PDB entry 4J70 | X-ray diffraction, 2.80 A resolution | chains M and b of the 28 polymer chains in the assembly

== Chain M ==
Name: Proteasome component PRE4
From: Saccharomyces cerevisiae
Notes: EC 3.4.25.1
UniProt: P30657 (PSB4_YEAST); residues 1-233 here correspond to UniProt positions 34-266 (UniProt number = residue number + 33)
Chain sequence (233 residues; row label = number of the first residue in the row):
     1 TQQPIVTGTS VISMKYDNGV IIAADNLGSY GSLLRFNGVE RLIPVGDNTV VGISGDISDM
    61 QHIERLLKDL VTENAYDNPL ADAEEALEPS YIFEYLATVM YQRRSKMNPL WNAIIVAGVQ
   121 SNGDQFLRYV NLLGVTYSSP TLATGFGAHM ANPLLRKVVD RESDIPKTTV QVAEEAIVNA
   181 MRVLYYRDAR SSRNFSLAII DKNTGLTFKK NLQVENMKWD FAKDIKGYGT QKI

== Chain b ==
Name: Proteasome component PRE3
From: Saccharomyces cerevisiae
Notes: EC 3.4.25.1
UniProt: P38624 (PSB6_YEAST); residues 1-196 here correspond to UniProt positions 20-215 (UniProt number = residue number + 19)
Chain sequence (196 residues; row label = number of the first residue in the row):
     1 TSIMAVTFKD GVILGADSRT TTGAYIANRV TDKLTRVHDK IWCCRSGSAA DTQAIADIVQ
    61 YHLELYTSQY GTPSTETAAS VFKELCYENK DNLTAGIIVA GYDDKNKGEV YTIPLGGSVH
   121 KLPYAIAGSG STFIYGYCDK NFRENMSKEE TVDFIKHSLS QAIKWDGSSG GVIRMVVLTA
   181 AGVERLIFYP DEYEQL
Swiss-Prot annotation at these positions:
  - active site: Thr-1 (Nucleophile)

== Interface between chain M and chain b ==
Pairs across the interface (61):
  Ser-32(M) with Trp-165(b); Asp-166(b); Gly-167(b), hydrogen bond (backbone-backbone)
  Leu-33(M) with Phe-133(b), hydrophobic; Trp-165(b)
  Leu-34(M) with Lys-164(b); Trp-165(b), hydrogen bond (backbone-backbone)
  Arg-35(M) with Trp-165(b)
  Phe-146(M) with Ala-24(b); Tyr-25(b), hydrophobic
  Tyr-185(M) with Glu-194(b), hydrogen bond
  Tyr-186(M) with Ile-26(b); Arg-29(b)
  Arg-187(M) with Ala-24(b); Tyr-25(b); Ile-26(b), hydrogen bond (backbone-backbone); Ala-27(b), hydrogen bond (side chain-backbone); Arg-29(b)
  Asp-188(M) with Ala-24(b); Ile-26(b)
  Ala-189(M) with Arg-19(b); Thr-21(b); Ala-24(b), hydrogen bond (backbone-backbone); Ile-26(b); Gly-167(b)
  Arg-190(M) with Gly-167(b)
  Arg-193(M) with Asp-191(b), salt bridge; Glu-194(b), salt bridge
  Lys-218(M) with Arg-29(b), hydrogen bond (backbone-side chain)
  Trp-219(M) with Arg-29(b); Gly-171(b); Val-172(b), hydrophobic; Tyr-189(b); Pro-190(b)
  Asp-220(M) with Tyr-189(b)
  Phe-221(M) with Arg-29(b); Val-30(b), hydrophobic
  Ala-222(M) with Val-30(b), hydrophobic; Val-172(b), hydrophobic; Arg-174(b), hydrogen bond (backbone-side chain); Ile-187(b)
  Lys-223(M) with Ile-187(b); Tyr-189(b)
  Ile-225(M) with Val-30(b), hydrophobic; Arg-174(b), hydrogen bond (backbone-side chain)
  Lys-226(M) with Asp-32(b); Arg-185(b)
  Gly-227(M) with Asp-32(b), hydrogen bond (backbone-side chain)
  Tyr-228(M) with Thr-35(b); Arg-45(b); Gln-53(b), hydrogen bond (side chain-backbone); Ala-56(b); Asp-57(b), hydrogen bond
  Gln-231(M) with Asp-32(b); Leu-34(b); Thr-35(b); Arg-36(b), hydrogen bond (side chain-backbone); Trp-42(b); Arg-185(b)
  Ile-233(M) with Trp-42(b); Arg-185(b), hydrogen bond (backbone-side chain)
Interface residues without a listed pair, chain M (26 interface residues in all): Met-150, Met-217
Interface residues without a listed pair, chain b (34 interface residues in all): Asn-28, Ile-163, Ser-168

== Overview ==
The interface between chain M and chain b involves 26 residues on one side and 34 on the other, with 14
hydrogen bonds and 2 salt bridges. Among the polar pairs are Arg-193(M)/Asp-191(b), Arg-193(M)/Glu-194(b) and
Tyr-185(M)/Glu-194(b).
Here chain M is Proteasome component PRE4 and chain b is Proteasome component PRE3, both from Saccharomyces
cerevisiae. Entry 4J70 (Yeast 20S proteasome in complex with the belactosin derivative 3e) was determined by
X-ray diffraction.
